PDB entry 3JA8 | electron microscopy, 3.80 A resolution | chains 2 and 5 of the 6 polymer chains in the assembly

# Chain 2
Protein: Minichromosome Maintenance 2
Source organism: Saccharomyces cerevisiae S288c
Notes: EC 3.6.4.12
Reference sequence: P29469 (MCM2_YEAST); residue numbers follow UniProt; this construct covers 1-868
Chain sequence (868 residues; row label = number of the first residue in the row):
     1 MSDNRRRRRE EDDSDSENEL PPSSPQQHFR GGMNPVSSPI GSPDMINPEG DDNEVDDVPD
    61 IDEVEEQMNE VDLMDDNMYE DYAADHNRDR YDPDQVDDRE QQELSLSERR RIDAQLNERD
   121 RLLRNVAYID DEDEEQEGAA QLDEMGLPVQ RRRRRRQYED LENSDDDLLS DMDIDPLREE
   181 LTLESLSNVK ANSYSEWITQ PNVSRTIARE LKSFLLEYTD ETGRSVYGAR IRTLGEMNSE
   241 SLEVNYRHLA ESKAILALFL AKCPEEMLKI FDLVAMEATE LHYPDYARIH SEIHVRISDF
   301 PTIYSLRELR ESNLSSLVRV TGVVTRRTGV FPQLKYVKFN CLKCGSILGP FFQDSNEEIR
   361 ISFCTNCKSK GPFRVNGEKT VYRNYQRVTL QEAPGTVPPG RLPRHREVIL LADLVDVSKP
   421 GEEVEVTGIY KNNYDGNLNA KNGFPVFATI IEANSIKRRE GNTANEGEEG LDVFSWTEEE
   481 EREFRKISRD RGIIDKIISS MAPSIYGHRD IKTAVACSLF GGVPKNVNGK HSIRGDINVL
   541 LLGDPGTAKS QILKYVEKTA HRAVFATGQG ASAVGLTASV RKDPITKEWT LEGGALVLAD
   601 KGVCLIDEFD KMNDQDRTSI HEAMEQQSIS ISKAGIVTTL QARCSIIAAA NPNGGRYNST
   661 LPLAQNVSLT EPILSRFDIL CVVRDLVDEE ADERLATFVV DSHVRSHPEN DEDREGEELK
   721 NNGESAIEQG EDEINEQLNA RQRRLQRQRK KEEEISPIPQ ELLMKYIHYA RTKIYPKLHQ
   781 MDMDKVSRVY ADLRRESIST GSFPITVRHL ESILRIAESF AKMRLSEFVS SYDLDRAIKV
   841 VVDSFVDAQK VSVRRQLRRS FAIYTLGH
Unresolved in the structure: 1-200, 461-472, 707-755, 865-868
Small-molecule neighbours:
  - ADP (adenosine-5'-diphosphate), molecule 1: Ser-504, Ile-505, Asp-544, Pro-545, Gly-546, Thr-547, Ala-548, Lys-549, Ser-550, Gln-551, Glu-608, Leu-695, Phe-698, Val-699
  - ADP, molecule 2: Arg-676, Val-807, Arg-808
Swiss-Prot annotation at these positions:
  - zinc finger: Cys-341 to Cys-367 (C4-type)
  - motif: Ser-675 to Asp-678 (Arginine finger)
  - binding site (ATP): Gly-543 to Ser-550
  - modified residue (Phosphoserine): Ser-14, Ser-16, Ser-23, Ser-164, Ser-170
  - natural variant: Glu-392 (E392K: In allele MCM2-1)
  - mutagenesis: Cys-364 (C364Y/F/S/H: Loss of activity), Cys-367 (C367Y/F/S/H: Loss of activity), Lys-549 (K549A: Reduces MCM2-7 complex helicase activity. Abolishes MCM2-7 complex helicase activity; when associated with MCM5 A-422. Reduces MCM2-7 complex helicase activity; when associated with MCM3 A-415), Arg-676 (R676A: Loss of MCM2-7 complex helicase activity)

# Chain 5
Protein: Minichromosome Maintenance 5
Source organism: Saccharomyces cerevisiae S288c
Notes: EC 3.6.4.12
Reference sequence: P29496 (MCM5_YEAST); residue numbers follow UniProt; this construct covers 1-775
Chain sequence (775 residues; numbered 1 to 775; the number before each row is that of its first residue):
     1 MSFDRPEIYS APVLQGESPN DDDNTEIIKS FKNFILEFRL DSQFIYRDQL RNNILVKNYS
    61 LTVNMEHLIG YNEDIYKKLS DEPSDIIPLF ETAITQVAKR ISILSRAQSA NNNDKDPENT
   121 SMDTDSLLLN SLPTFQLILN SNANQIPLRD LDSEHVSKIV RLSGIIISTS VLSSRATYLS
   181 IMCRNCRHTT SITINNFNSI TGNTVSLPRS CLSTIESESS MANESNIGDE STKKNCGPDP
   241 YIIIHESSKF IDQQFLKLQE IPELVPVGEM PRNLTMTCDR YLTNKVIPGT RVTIVGIYSI
   301 YNSKNGAGSG RSGGGNGGSG VAIRTPYIKI LGIQSDVETS SIWNSVTMFT EEEEEEFLQL
   361 SRNPKLYEIL TNSIAPSIFG NEDIKKAIVC LLMGGSKKIL PDGMRLRGDI NVLLLGDPGT
   421 AKSQLLKFVE KVSPIAVYTS GKGSSAAGLT ASVQRDPMTR EFYLEGGAMV LADGGVVCID
   481 EFDKMRDEDR VAIHEAMEQQ TISIAKAGIT TVLNSRTSVL AAANPIYGRY DDLKSPGDNI
   541 DFQTTILSRF DMIFIVKDDH NEERDISIAN HVINIHTGNA NAMQNQQEEN GSEISIEKMK
   601 RYITYCRLKC APRLSPQAAE KLSSNFVTIR KQLLINELES TERSSIPITI RQLEAIIRIT
   661 ESLAKLELSP IAQERHVDEA IRLFQASTMD AASQDPIGGL NQASGTSLSE IRRFEQELKR
   721 RLPIGWSTSY QTLRREFVDT HRFSQLALDK ALYALEKHET IQLRHQGQNI YRSGV
Unresolved in the structure: 1, 111-129, 199-200, 212-234, 307-318, 644-646, 694-775
Small-molecule neighbours:
  - ADP (adenosine-5'-diphosphate), molecule 1: Ser-377, Ile-378, Phe-379, Pro-418, Gly-419, Thr-420, Ala-421, Lys-422, Ser-423, Gln-424, Asn-524, Ile-568, Val-572, Ile-575
  - ADP, molecule 2: Gln-499, Arg-549, Ile-650, Arg-651
Swiss-Prot annotation at these positions:
  - motif: Ser-548 to Asp-551 (Arginine finger)
  - binding site (ATP): Gly-416 to Ser-423
  - mutagenesis: Lys-422 (K422A: Loss of MCM2-7 complex helicase activity)

# Interface between chain 2 and chain 5
Pairs across the interface (100):
  Arg-327(2) with Glu-269(5), salt bridge
  Val-330(2) with Arg-272(5)
  Phe-331(2) with Ile-323(5), hydrophobic
  Pro-332(2) with Ile-300(5), hydrophobic; Arg-324(5)
  Gln-333(2) with Val-321(5), hydrogen bond (side chain-backbone); Ala-322(5)
  Leu-334(2) with Ala-322(5); Arg-324(5)
  Asn-356(2) with Val-321(5)
  Glu-378(2) with Asp-85(5)
  Tyr-382(2) with Ser-153(5), hydrogen bond (backbone-side chain); Val-156(5), hydrophobic; Ile-300(5), hydrophobic
  Arg-383(2) with Ser-153(5), hydrogen bond (backbone-side chain)
  Asn-384(2) with Ser-153(5), hydrogen bond (backbone-side chain)
  Tyr-385(2) with Gly-320(5); Ile-323(5), hydrophobic
  Arg-387(2) with Ser-319(5); Gly-320(5); Ile-323(5)
  Pro-420(2) with Glu-269(5)
  Tyr-434(2) with Val-321(5), hydrophobic
  Asp-435(2) with Val-321(5)
  Lys-525(2) with His-576(5)
  Asn-528(2) with Gln-586(5)
  Lys-530(2) with Ile-596(5)
  His-531(2) with Ser-377(5), hydrogen bond; Gln-424(5), hydrogen bond
  Arg-562(2) with Leu-264(5); Val-265(5); Val-267(5)
  Ala-578(2) with Ala-446(5)
  Asp-583(2) with Met-270(5)
  Pro-584(2) with Met-270(5)
  Glu-588(2) with Lys-257(5); Asn-273(5), hydrogen bond
  Trp-589(2) with Ile-167(5); Pro-457(5), hydrophobic
  Thr-590(2) with Ile-167(5); Met-270(5)
  Leu-591(2) with Gln-259(5), hydrogen bond (backbone-side chain); Pro-262(5), hydrophobic
  Glu-592(2) with Met-270(5)
  Val-597(2) with Glu-263(5)
  Leu-598(2) with Glu-263(5); Val-267(5)
  Thr-618(2) with Ser-444(5)
  His-621(2) with Glu-481(5), salt bridge
  Glu-622(2) with Ser-440(5); Ser-444(5)
  Glu-625(2) with Ser-423(5); Lys-427(5), salt bridge; Tyr-438(5), hydrogen bond
  Gln-626(2) with Lys-427(5); Tyr-438(5)
  Ile-629(2) with Ser-445(5)
  Ser-630(2) with Ser-444(5), hydrogen bond (side chain-backbone); Ser-445(5), hydrogen bond (backbone-backbone); Ala-446(5)
  Ile-631(2) with Ala-446(5), hydrophobic
  Ser-632(2) with Ala-447(5); Glu-465(5), hydrogen bond (side chain-backbone); Gly-466(5); Gly-467(5); Leu-471(5)
  Lys-633(2) with Ala-446(5); Glu-465(5)
  Ala-634(2) with Tyr-463(5); Glu-465(5)
  Ile-636(2) with Ile-166(5); Ile-167(5); Pro-288(5); Gly-289(5)
  Val-637(2) with Pro-288(5); Gly-289(5)
  Thr-638(2) with Gly-289(5)
  Leu-640(2) with Pro-262(5), hydrophobic; Arg-291(5)
  Gln-641(2) with Glu-263(5), hydrogen bond (backbone-side chain)
  Leu-778(2) with Thr-577(5)
  Gln-780(2) with Ile-573(5), hydrogen bond (side chain-backbone); Asn-574(5); Thr-577(5), hydrogen bond (side chain-backbone); Gly-578(5)
  Ser-787(2) with Ala-569(5)
  Tyr-790(2) with Asp-565(5)
  Arg-794(2) with Asp-558(5), salt bridge; His-560(5); Asp-565(5), salt bridge
  Arg-795(2) with His-560(5); Glu-562(5), salt bridge
  Ile-798(2) with His-560(5)
  Phe-803(2) with Asp-417(5); Gly-528(5)
  Thr-806(2) with Pro-418(5); Gly-419(5)
  Val-807(2) with Gly-419(5)
  Glu-811(2) with His-576(5), salt bridge
  Leu-814(2) with His-576(5)
Interface residues without a listed pair, chain 2 (76 interface residues in all): Gly-329, Glu-357, Glu-358, Gly-377, Asp-416, Val-527, Ile-533, Lys-587, Gly-593, Asp-600, Ser-619, Gly-635, Thr-639, Lys-777, Asp-784, Ala-791, Leu-810
Interface residues without a listed pair, chain 5 (75 interface residues in all): Arg-149, Asp-150, Ser-157, Ile-165, Pro-266, Pro-271, Pro-326, Phe-428, Lys-442, Gly-443, Asp-480, Arg-529, Ile-566, Asn-570, Val-572, Ile-575

# Summary
The interface between chain 2 and chain 5 involves 76 residues on one side and 75 on the other, with 15
hydrogen bonds and 7 salt bridges. Polar pairs include Arg-327(2)/Glu-269(5), His-621(2)/Glu-481(5) and
Glu-625(2)/Lys-427(5). One ADP molecule is bound between chain 2 and chain 5.
Here chain 2 is Minichromosome Maintenance 2 and chain 5 is Minichromosome Maintenance 5, both from
Saccharomyces cerevisiae S288c. Entry 3JA8 (Cryo-EM structure of the MCM2-7 double hexamer) was determined by
electron microscopy.
